Entry 4ZKE (X-ray diffraction, 2.25 A resolution); this record covers chain A.

== Chain A ==
Name: Superkiller protein 7
Organism: Saccharomyces cerevisiae
Reference sequence: Q08491 (SKI7_YEAST); residues 254-747 here = UniProt positions 254-747
Amino-acid sequence (499 residues; row label = number of the first residue in the row):
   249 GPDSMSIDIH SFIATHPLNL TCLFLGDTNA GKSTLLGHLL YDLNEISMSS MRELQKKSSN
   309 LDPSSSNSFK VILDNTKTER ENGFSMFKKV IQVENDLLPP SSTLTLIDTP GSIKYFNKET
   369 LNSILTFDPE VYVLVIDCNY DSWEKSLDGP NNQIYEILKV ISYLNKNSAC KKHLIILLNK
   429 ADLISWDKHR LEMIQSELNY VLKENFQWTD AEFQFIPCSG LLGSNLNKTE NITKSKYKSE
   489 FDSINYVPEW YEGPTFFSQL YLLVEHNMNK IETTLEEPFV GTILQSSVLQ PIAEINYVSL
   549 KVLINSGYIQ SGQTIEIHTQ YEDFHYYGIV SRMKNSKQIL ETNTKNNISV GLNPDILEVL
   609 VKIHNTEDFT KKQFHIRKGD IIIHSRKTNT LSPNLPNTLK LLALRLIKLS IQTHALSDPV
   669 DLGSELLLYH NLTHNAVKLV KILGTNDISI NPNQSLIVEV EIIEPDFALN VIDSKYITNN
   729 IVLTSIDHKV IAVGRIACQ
Not modelled in the structure: 249-253, 477-489, 637-644
Sequence notes: expression tag (249-253)
Bound ions: Mg2+: Ser281, Ser333 (together with GTP)
Small-molecule neighbours: GTP (guanosine-5'-triphosphate): Asp275, Thr276, Asn277, Ala278, Gly279, Lys280, Ser281, Thr282, Ser312, Ser313, Ser314, Asn315, Lys318, Phe332, Ser333, Thr357, Pro358, Gly359, Ser360, Asn427, Lys428, Asp430, Leu431, Ser467, Gly468, Leu469
Curated features (UniProtKB/Swiss-Prot):
  - region: Gly274 to Ser281 (G1), Gly331 to Phe335 (G2), Asp356 to Gly359 (G3), Asn427 to Asp430 (G4), Ser467 to Leu469 (G5)
  - binding site (GTP): Gly274 to Ser281, Asp356 to Ser360, Asn427 to Asp430
From the paper describing this entry:
  - binding site for GTP: Thr276, Ser333, Gly359, Leu469
  - Mg2+ coordination: Ser333

== Overview ==
Ligands of chain A: GTP. The Mg2+ site is built by Ser281 and Ser333. Curated annotation (UniProt) lists 17
GTP-binding residues. The paper reports a binding site for GTP at Thr276, Ser333 and Gly359 among others; Mg2+
coordination by Ser333.
Chain A is Superkiller protein 7 (Saccharomyces cerevisiae); the structure, Crystal structure of the S.
cerevisiae Ski7 GTPase-like domain, bound to GTP, was determined by X-ray diffraction together with 4ZKD from
the same study.
